6Z7W - chains I and J of the 4 polymer chains in the assembly; structure by X-ray diffraction, 2.42 A resolution.

Chain I:
Name: Insulin
From: Homo sapiens
Reference sequence: P01308 (INS_HUMAN); residues 1-21 here correspond to UniProt positions 90-110 (UniProt number = residue number + 89)
Chain sequence (21 residues; row label = number of the first residue in the row):
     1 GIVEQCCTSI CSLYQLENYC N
Not modelled in the structure: 1-5
Disulfides: Cys-6/Cys-11

Chain J:
Name: Insulin
From: Homo sapiens
Reference sequence: P01308 (INS_HUMAN); residues 1-30 here correspond to UniProt positions 25-54 (UniProt number = residue number + 24)
Chain sequence (30 residues; numbered 1 to 30; the number before each row is that of its first residue):
     1 FVNQHLCGSH LVEALYLVCG ERGFFYTPKT
Not modelled in the structure: 1-4, 29-30

Interface between chain I and chain J:
Residue-residue contacts (15):
  Cys-6(I) with Leu-11(J), hydrophobic
  Cys-7(I) with Cys-7(J), disulfide; Leu-11(J), hydrophobic
  Leu-13(I) with Val-18(J)
  Leu-16(I) with Ala-14(J), hydrophobic; Leu-15(J), hydrophobic
  Glu-17(I) with Val-18(J)
  Tyr-19(I) with Leu-15(J), hydrophobic; Phe-24(J)
  Cys-20(I) with Cys-19(J), disulfide; Gly-23(J)
  Asn-21(I) with Arg-22(J), hydrogen bond (backbone-side chain); Gly-23(J), hydrogen bond (side chain-backbone); Phe-24(J); Phe-25(J)
Disulfides between the chains: Cys-7(I)/Cys-7(J), Cys-20(I)/Cys-19(J)

In short:
Chain I and chain J form an interface of 8 and 10 residues respectively; the contacts include 2 disulfide
bonds and 2 hydrogen bonds. Among the polar pairs are Asn-21(I)/Arg-22(J) and Asn-21(I)/Gly-23(J).
Chain I is Insulin and chain J is Insulin, both from Homo sapiens; the structure, Human insulin in complex
with the analytical antibody HUI-018 Fab, was determined by X-ray diffraction together with 6Z7X, 6Z7Y and
6Z7Z from the same study.
